Entry 2B23 (X-ray diffraction, 2.10 A resolution); this record covers chains A and B of the 4 polymer chains in the assembly.

== Chain A (and B) ==
Molecule: Estrogen receptor
From: Homo sapiens
Notes: fragment: ligand binding domain; chain B of this document is another copy of the same molecule, construct and numbering; everything in this record applies to it too
UniProt: P03372 (ESR1_HUMAN); residues 298-554 here = UniProt positions 298-554
Sequence (257 residues; row label = number of the first residue in the row):
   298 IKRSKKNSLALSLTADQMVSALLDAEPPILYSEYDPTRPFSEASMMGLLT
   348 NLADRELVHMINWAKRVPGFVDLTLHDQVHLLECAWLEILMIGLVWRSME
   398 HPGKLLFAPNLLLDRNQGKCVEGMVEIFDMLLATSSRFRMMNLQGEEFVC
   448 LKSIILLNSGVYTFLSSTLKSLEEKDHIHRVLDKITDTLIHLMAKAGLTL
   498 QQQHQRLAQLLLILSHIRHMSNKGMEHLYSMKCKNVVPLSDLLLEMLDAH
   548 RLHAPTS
Disordered / not traced: 298-304, 333-336, 462-472, 549-554 (chain B: 298-304, 462-471, 548-554)
Modified residues: Cys381 (s,s-(2-hydroxyethyl)thiocysteine; CME); Cys417 (s,s-(2-hydroxyethyl)thiocysteine; CME); Cys530 (s,s-(2-hydroxyethyl)thiocysteine; CME)
Construct notes: modified residue (381, 417, 530); engineered mutation Ser537 (Tyr in P03372)
What the authors report for this chain:
  - mutagenesis - Y537S: increased signaling (citing earlier work)
  - conformationally variable residues (side-chain flip): His524, Leu536
  - mutagenesis - Y537S: increased stability in response to tritiated estradiol
  - contacts within the chain: Asp351-Ser537 (hydrogen bond)

== How chain A and chain B interact ==
Residue-residue contacts (61; chain A residue first):
  Cys381(A) with His516(B)
  Met427(A) with Cys381(B); Thr460(B)
  Ala430(A) with Tyr459(B)
  Arg434(A) with Tyr459(B), hydrogen bond; His476(B)
  Ile451(A) with Leu509(B), hydrophobic
  Asn455(A) with Leu509(B); His513(B), hydrogen bond
  Ser456(A) with His513(B)
  Val458(A) with His513(B)
  Tyr459(A) with Ala430(B); Thr431(B); Arg434(B); Ile510(B); His513(B)
  His476(A) with Arg434(B)
  Asp480(A) with Gln502(B); Gln506(B), hydrogen bond
  Thr483(A) with His501(B); Gln502(B); Ala505(B)
  Asp484(A) with Gln498(B); His501(B), salt bridge; Gln502(B), hydrogen bond
  Ile487(A) with His501(B)
  Leu497(A) with Leu497(B), hydrophobic
  Gln498(A) with Asp484(B)
  His501(A) with Thr483(B); Asp484(B), salt bridge; Ile487(B); His501(B); Leu504(B)
  Gln502(A) with Asp480(B); Asp484(B), hydrogen bond
  Leu504(A) with His501(B)
  Ala505(A) with Thr483(B); Leu508(B), hydrophobic
  Gln506(A) with Asp480(B), hydrogen bond
  Leu508(A) with Ala505(B), hydrophobic
  Leu509(A) with Ile451(B), hydrophobic; Asn455(B); Leu511(B), hydrophobic
  Ser512(A) with Arg515(B), hydrogen bond
  His513(A) with Asn455(B), hydrogen bond (side chain-backbone); Ser456(B), hydrogen bond (side chain-backbone); Val458(B); Tyr459(B); Arg515(B)
  Arg515(A) with Ser512(B), hydrogen bond; His513(B); His516(B)
  His516(A) with Cys381(B); Arg515(B), hydrogen bond; Asn519(B), hydrogen bond
  Asn519(A) with His516(B), hydrogen bond; Asn519(B)
  Lys520(A) with Asn519(B)
  Glu523(A) with Glu523(B)
  His547(A) with Lys520(B)
  Arg548(A) with Glu523(B), salt bridge
Other interface residues (no listed pair), chain A (35 interface residues in all): Leu479, Ile510, Leu511
Other interface residues (no listed pair), chain B (35 interface residues in all): Leu479, His524

== Summary ==
Chain A and chain B each contribute 35 residues to their interface, with 13 hydrogen bonds and 3 salt bridges.
Polar contacts include Asp484(A)-His501(B), Arg548(A)-Glu523(B) and Arg434(A)-Tyr459(B). From the paper: Y537S
of chain A increases signaling; conformational variability at His524(A) and Leu536(A).
Both chains are Estrogen receptor (Homo sapiens). Entry 2B23 (Human estrogen receptor alpha ligand-binding
domain and a glucocorticoid receptor-interacting protein 1 NR box II peptide) was determined by X-ray
diffraction (same publication as 2QA6, 2QA8, 2QAB, 2QGT, 2QGW, 2QH6 and 3 further entries).
